Entry 3J6O (electron microscopy, 9.00 A resolution (very low resolution: no residue pairs are listed; an interface is given only as per-side residue counts)); this record covers chain S.

[Chain S]
Name: Coxsackie and adenovirus receptor
From: Homo sapiens
Sequence (225 residues; row label = number of the first residue in the row; numbers below 1 keep their minus sign (Ser-1 is residue -1)):
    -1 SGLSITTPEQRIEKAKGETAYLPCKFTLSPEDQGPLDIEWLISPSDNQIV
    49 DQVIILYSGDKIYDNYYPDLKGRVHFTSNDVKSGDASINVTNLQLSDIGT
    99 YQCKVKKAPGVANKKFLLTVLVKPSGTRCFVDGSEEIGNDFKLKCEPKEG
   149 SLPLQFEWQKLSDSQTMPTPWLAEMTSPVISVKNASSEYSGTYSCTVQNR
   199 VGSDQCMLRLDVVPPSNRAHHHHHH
Not modelled in the structure: -1 to 5, 131-135, 159-164, 183-190, 211-223
Cystine bridges: Cys22-Cys101, Cys127-Cys204, Cys143-Cys193

[Overview]
Chain S is Coxsackie and adenovirus receptor (Homo sapiens); the structure, Kinetic and Structural Analysis of
Coxsackievirus B3 Receptor Interactions and Formation of the A-particle, was determined by electron microscopy
together with 3J6L, 3J6M and 3J6N from the same study.
